6K8S - chains A and B; structure by X-ray diffraction, 1.80 A resolution.

== Chain A (and B) ==
Protein: NAD-dependent epimerase/dehydratase:Short-chain dehydrogenase/reductase SDR
Organism: Porphyrobacter dokdonensis DSW-74
Notes: fragment: SDR C domain; chain B of this document is another copy of the same molecule, construct and numbering; everything in this record applies to it too
Reference sequence: A0A1A7BFR5 (A0A1A7BFR5_9SPHN); residue numbers follow UniProt; this construct covers 557-1230
Sequence (695 residues; each row starts with the number of its first residue):
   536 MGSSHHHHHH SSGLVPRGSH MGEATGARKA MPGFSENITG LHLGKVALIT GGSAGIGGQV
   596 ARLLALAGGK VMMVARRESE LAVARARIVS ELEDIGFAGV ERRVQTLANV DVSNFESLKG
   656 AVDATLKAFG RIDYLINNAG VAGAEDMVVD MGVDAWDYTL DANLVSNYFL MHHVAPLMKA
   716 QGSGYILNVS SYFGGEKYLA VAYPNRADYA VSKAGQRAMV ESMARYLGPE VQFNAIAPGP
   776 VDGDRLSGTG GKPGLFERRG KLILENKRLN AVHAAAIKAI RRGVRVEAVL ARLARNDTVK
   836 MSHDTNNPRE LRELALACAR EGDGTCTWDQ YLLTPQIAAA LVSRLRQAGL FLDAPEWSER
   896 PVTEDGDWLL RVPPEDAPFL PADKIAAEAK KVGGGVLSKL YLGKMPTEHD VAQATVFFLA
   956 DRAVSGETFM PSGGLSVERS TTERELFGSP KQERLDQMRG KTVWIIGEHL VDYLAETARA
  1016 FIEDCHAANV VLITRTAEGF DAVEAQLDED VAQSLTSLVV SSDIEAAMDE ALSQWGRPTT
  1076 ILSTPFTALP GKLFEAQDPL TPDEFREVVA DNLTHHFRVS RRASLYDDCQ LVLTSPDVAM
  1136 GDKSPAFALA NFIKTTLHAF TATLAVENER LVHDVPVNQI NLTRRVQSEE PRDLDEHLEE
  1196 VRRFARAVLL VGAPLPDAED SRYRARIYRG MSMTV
Not modelled in the structure: 536-568
Differences from the reference sequence: initiating methionine (536); expression tag (537-556)

== How chain A and chain B interact ==
Contacting residue pairs (131):
  Phe569(A) - Thr574(B)  hydrogen bond (backbone-side chain)
  Phe569(A) - Gly575(B)  hydrogen bond (backbone-backbone)
  Phe569(A) - Ile630(B)
  Phe569(A) - Gly631(B)
  Phe569(A) - Phe632(B)  hydrophobic
  Ser570(A) - Gly575(B)
  Ser570(A) - Leu578(B)
  Asn572(A) - Asn572(B)  hydrogen bond
  Asn572(A) - Ile573(B)
  Asn572(A) - Thr574(B)  hydrogen bond (backbone-backbone)
  Asn572(A) - Gly575(B)  hydrogen bond (backbone-backbone)
  Ile573(A) - Asn572(B)
  Ile573(A) - Gly575(B)
  Ile573(A) - Leu576(B)
  Thr574(A) - Asn572(B)  hydrogen bond (backbone-backbone)
  Gly575(A) - Phe569(B)
  Gly575(A) - Asn572(B)  hydrogen bond (backbone-backbone)
  Leu576(A) - Phe952(B)  hydrophobic
  Glu731(A) - Lys732(B)  salt bridge
  Glu731(A) - Tyr733(B)
  Lys732(A) - Glu731(B)  salt bridge
  Lys732(A) - Tyr733(B)
  Tyr733(A) - Leu734(B)
  Leu734(A) - Tyr733(B)
  Ala759(A) - Tyr936(B)  hydrophobic
  Arg760(A) - Tyr936(B)
  Gly763(A) - Tyr936(B)
  Pro764(A) - Tyr936(B)
  Pro764(A) - Leu937(B)
  Pro764(A) - Gly938(B)
  Val766(A) - Leu937(B)
  Gln767(A) - Leu937(B)
  Tyr936(A) - Ala759(B)  hydrophobic
  Tyr936(A) - Arg760(B)
  Tyr936(A) - Gly763(B)
  Tyr936(A) - Pro764(B)
  Leu937(A) - Pro764(B)
  Leu937(A) - Val766(B)
  Leu937(A) - Gln767(B)
  Leu937(A) - Arg957(B)
  Leu937(A) - Ala958(B)
  Leu937(A) - Ser960(B)
  Ala949(A) - Asp956(B)
  Phe952(A) - Leu576(B)  hydrophobic
  Phe952(A) - Phe952(B)
  Phe952(A) - Ala955(B)
  Phe952(A) - Asp956(B)
  Phe953(A) - Phe953(B)  hydrophobic
  Phe953(A) - Val959(B)  hydrophobic
  Phe953(A) - Phe964(B)  hydrophobic
  Ala955(A) - Phe952(B)
  Asp956(A) - Ala949(B)
  Asp956(A) - Phe952(B)
  Arg957(A) - Leu937(B)
  Ala958(A) - Leu937(B)
  Ala958(A) - Met965(B)
  Ala958(A) - Pro966(B)
  Ala958(A) - Ser967(B)  hydrogen bond (backbone-backbone)
  Ala958(A) - Gly968(B)  hydrogen bond (backbone-backbone)
  Ala958(A) - Gly969(B)  hydrogen bond (backbone-backbone)
  Val959(A) - Phe953(B)  hydrophobic
  Val959(A) - Met965(B)
  Val959(A) - Pro966(B)  hydrophobic
  Ser960(A) - Tyr936(B)
  Ser960(A) - Leu937(B)
  Ser960(A) - Gly969(B)
  Glu962(A) - Met965(B)
  Phe964(A) - Phe953(B)  hydrophobic
  Phe964(A) - Phe964(B)  hydrophobic
  Met965(A) - Ala958(B)
  Met965(A) - Val959(B)
  Met965(A) - Glu962(B)
  Pro966(A) - Ala958(B)  hydrophobic
  Pro966(A) - Val959(B)  hydrophobic
  Ser967(A) - Ala958(B)  hydrogen bond (backbone-backbone)
  Gly968(A) - Ala958(B)  hydrogen bond (backbone-backbone)
  Gly969(A) - Ala958(B)  hydrogen bond (backbone-backbone)
  Gly969(A) - Ser960(B)
  Glu973(A) - Arg1180(B)
  Glu973(A) - Val1181(B)
  Glu973(A) - Gln1182(B)  hydrogen bond (side chain-backbone)
  Arg974(A) - Val1181(B)
  Ser975(A) - Glu980(B)
  Ser975(A) - Val1181(B)
  Ser975(A) - Glu1184(B)  hydrogen bond
  Glu978(A) - Arg979(B)  hydrogen bond (backbone-side chain)
  Arg979(A) - Arg979(B)
  Arg979(A) - Phe982(B)
  Glu980(A) - Arg979(B)
  Glu980(A) - Tyr1218(B)
  Leu981(A) - Tyr1218(B)  hydrogen bond (backbone-side chain)
  Phe982(A) - Leu1205(B)  hydrophobic
  Phe982(A) - Ile1222(B)  hydrophobic
  Gly983(A) - Gly983(B)
  Arg1179(A) - Tyr1218(B)
  Arg1180(A) - Glu973(B)
  Val1181(A) - Glu973(B)
  Val1181(A) - Arg974(B)
  Val1181(A) - Ser975(B)
  Gln1182(A) - Glu973(B)  hydrogen bond (backbone-side chain)
  Ser1183(A) - Arg1217(B)  hydrogen bond (backbone-side chain)
  Glu1184(A) - Ser975(B)  hydrogen bond
  Glu1184(A) - Arg1217(B)
  Glu1184(A) - Arg1221(B)  salt bridge
  Glu1185(A) - Arg1217(B)  hydrogen bond (backbone-side chain)
  Arg1187(A) - Arg1217(B)
  Glu1191(A) - Arg1217(B)  salt bridge
  Glu1194(A) - Ser1216(B)  hydrogen bond
  Glu1194(A) - Tyr1218(B)
  Arg1198(A) - Tyr1218(B)
  Leu1205(A) - Phe982(B)  hydrophobic
  Ser1216(A) - Glu1194(B)  hydrogen bond
  Arg1217(A) - Ser1183(B)  hydrogen bond (side chain-backbone)
  Arg1217(A) - Glu1184(B)
  Arg1217(A) - Glu1185(B)  hydrogen bond (side chain-backbone)
  Arg1217(A) - Arg1187(B)
  Arg1217(A) - Glu1191(B)  salt bridge
  Tyr1218(A) - Glu980(B)
  Tyr1218(A) - Leu981(B)  hydrogen bond (side chain-backbone)
  Tyr1218(A) - Arg1179(B)
  Tyr1218(A) - Arg1198(B)
  Tyr1218(A) - Thr1229(B)  hydrogen bond (side chain-backbone)
  Tyr1218(A) - Val1230(B)
  Arg1219(A) - Glu1194(B)
  Arg1221(A) - Glu1184(B)  salt bridge
  Ile1222(A) - Glu980(B)
  Ile1222(A) - Phe982(B)  hydrophobic
  Tyr1223(A) - Phe982(B)
  Met1228(A) - Phe982(B)  hydrophobic
  Thr1229(A) - Tyr1218(B)
  Val1230(A) - Tyr1218(B)
Interface residues without a listed pair, chain A (75 interface residues in all): Glu571, Glu756, Gly938, Pro941, Gln948, Gly961, Thr977, Ser984, Met1226
Interface residues without a listed pair, chain B (77 interface residues in all): Glu571, Glu756, Pro941, Gly961, Thr977, Ser984, Phe1142, Pro1186, Arg1219, Tyr1223, Met1226

== Summary ==
75 residues of chain A and 77 residues of chain B are in contact; the contacts include 27 hydrogen bonds and 6
salt bridges. Polar contacts include Glu731(A)-Lys732(B), Glu1184(A)-Arg1221(B) and Glu1191(A)-Arg1217(B).
Both chains are NAD-dependent epimerase/dehydratase:Short-chain dehydrogenase/reductase SDR (Porphyrobacter
dokdonensis DSW-74). Entry 6K8S (Crystal structure of C-domain of baterial malonyl-CoA reductase) was
determined by X-ray diffraction, deposited together with 6K8T, 6K8U, 6K8V and 6K8W.
